PDB entry 7VXZ | electron microscopy, 3.19 A resolution | chains A and B of the 5 polymer chains in the assembly

== Chain A ==
Molecule: Capsid protein VP1
From: Coxsackievirus B3
UniProt: P03313 (POLG_CXB3N); residues 1-284 here correspond to UniProt positions 571-854 (UniProt number = residue number + 570)
Chain sequence (284 residues; row label = number of the first residue in the row):
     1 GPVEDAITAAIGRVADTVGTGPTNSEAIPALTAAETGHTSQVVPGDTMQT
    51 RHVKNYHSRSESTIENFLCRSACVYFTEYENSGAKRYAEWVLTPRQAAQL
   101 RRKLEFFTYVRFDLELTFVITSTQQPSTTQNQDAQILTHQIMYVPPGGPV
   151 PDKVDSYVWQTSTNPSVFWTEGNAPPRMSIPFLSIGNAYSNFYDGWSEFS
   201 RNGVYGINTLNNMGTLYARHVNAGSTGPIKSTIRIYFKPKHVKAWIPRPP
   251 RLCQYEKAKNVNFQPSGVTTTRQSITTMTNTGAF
Disordered / not traced: 1-12, 281-284
Construct notes: conflict Glu-80 (Lys650 in P03313)
UniProt features mapped onto this chain:
  - site: Thr-281, Gly-282 (Cleavage)
From the paper describing this entry:
  - conformationally variable residues (loop rearrangement): Asn-211, Asn-212, Met-213

== Chain B ==
Molecule: Capsid protein VP2
From: Coxsackievirus B3
UniProt: P03313 (POLG_CXB3N); residues 1-263 here correspond to UniProt positions 70-332 (UniProt number = residue number + 69)
Chain sequence (263 residues; row label = number of the first residue in the row):
     1 SPTVEECGYSDRARSITLGNSTITTQECANVVVGYGVWPDYLKDSEATAE
    51 DQPTQPDVATCRFYTLDSVQWQKTSPGWWWKLPDALSNLGLFGQNMQYHY
   101 LGRTGYTVHVQCNASKFHQGCLLVVCVPEAEMGCATLDNTPSSAELLGGD
   151 SAKEFADKPVASGSNKLVQRVVYNAGMGVGVGNLTIFPHQWINLRTNNSA
   201 TIVMPYTNSVPMDNMFRHNNVTLMVIPFVPLDYCPGSTTYVPITVTIAPM
   251 CAEYNGLRLAGHQ
Disordered / not traced: 1-7, 263
Construct notes: conflict Ser-151 (Thr220 in P03313)
UniProt features mapped onto this chain:
  - site: Gln-263 (Cleavage)

== Chain A / chain B interface ==
Contacting residue pairs - 99 pairs, chain A then chain B:
  Ala-34(A) with Trp-191(B)
  Glu-35(A) with Gln-190(B); Trp-191(B), hydrogen bond (backbone-backbone); Asn-193(B); Thr-196(B); Asn-197(B)
  Thr-36(A) with Ala-29(B); Val-32(B)
  Thr-108(A) with Glu-129(B)
  Tyr-109(A) with Glu-129(B), hydrogen bond; Thr-207(B); Asn-208(B); Ser-209(B)
  Asn-187(A) with Ser-209(B); Pro-211(B)
  Ala-188(A) with Ser-209(B)
  Ser-190(A) with Ser-209(B), hydrogen bond
  Phe-192(A) with Glu-129(B); Glu-131(B)
  Tyr-193(A) with Glu-129(B); Glu-131(B), hydrogen bond (backbone-side chain); Arg-217(B); His-218(B)
  Asp-194(A) with Lys-81(B); Glu-129(B), hydrogen bond (backbone-side chain); Ala-130(B); His-218(B), hydrogen bond (backbone-side chain); Asn-219(B), hydrogen bond (backbone-backbone); Thr-222(B)
  Gly-195(A) with Arg-217(B)
  Trp-196(A) with Ser-143(B); Leu-147(B), hydrophobic; Arg-217(B), hydrogen bond (backbone-backbone)
  Ser-197(A) with Arg-217(B), hydrogen bond (backbone-side chain)
  Glu-198(A) with Arg-217(B)
  Phe-199(A) with Asn-214(B); Arg-217(B); His-262(B)
  Arg-201(A) with Ser-143(B); Leu-147(B); Phe-216(B), hydrogen bond (side chain-backbone)
  Val-204(A) with Thr-140(B)
  Tyr-205(A) with Ala-130(B); Glu-131(B); Met-132(B), hydrogen bond (side chain-backbone); Thr-140(B); Pro-141(B); Leu-146(B), hydrophobic
  Gly-206(A) with Glu-131(B)
  Ile-246(A) with Tyr-35(B); Pro-128(B), hydrophobic; Thr-207(B)
  Pro-247(A) with Ile-186(B); Phe-187(B)
  Arg-248(A) with Pro-128(B), hydrogen bond (side chain-backbone); Glu-129(B), hydrogen bond (side chain-backbone); Phe-187(B)
  Pro-249(A) with Val-179(B); Asn-183(B); Ile-186(B); Phe-187(B)
  Pro-250(A) with Val-179(B); Asn-183(B)
  Arg-251(A) with Met-177(B); Gly-178(B)
  Leu-252(A) with Asn-174(B); Gly-178(B), hydrogen bond (backbone-backbone); Val-179(B), hydrophobic; Gly-180(B)
  Cys-253(A) with Asn-174(B), hydrogen bond; Gly-178(B)
  Glu-256(A) with Leu-137(B)
  Lys-257(A) with Leu-137(B); Asp-138(B), salt bridge
  Asn-260(A) with Asn-139(B), hydrogen bond (side chain-backbone); Thr-140(B)
  Val-261(A) with Glu-131(B); Met-132(B); Gly-133(B)
  Asn-262(A) with Gly-133(B); Cys-134(B), hydrogen bond (side chain-backbone); Leu-137(B); Asp-138(B); Asn-139(B), hydrogen bond (side chain-backbone)
  Phe-263(A) with Leu-137(B); Gln-169(B); Val-171(B), hydrophobic; Asn-174(B); Gly-176(B); Met-177(B); Gly-178(B)
  Gln-264(A) with Leu-137(B)
  Pro-265(A) with Pro-159(B), hydrophobic; Val-171(B), hydrophobic; Tyr-173(B); Asn-174(B)
  Ser-266(A) with Tyr-173(B); Asn-174(B), hydrogen bond (backbone-side chain)
  Val-268(A) with Tyr-173(B), hydrophobic
Other interface residues (no listed pair), chain A (43 interface residues in all): Gly-37, Gly-186, Ser-200, Leu-210, Lys-259
Other interface residues (no listed pair), chain B (56 interface residues in all): Asn-30, Asp-84, Tyr-100, Val-127, Ser-142, Leu-184, His-189, Val-210

== Overview ==
The interface between chain A and chain B involves 43 residues on one side and 56 on the other; the contacts
include 19 hydrogen bonds and 1 salt bridge. Polar contacts include Lys-257(A)/Asp-138(B),
Tyr-109(A)/Glu-129(B) and Ser-190(A)/Ser-209(B). From the paper: conformational variability at Asn-211(A),
Asn-212(A) and Met-213(A).
Chain A is Capsid protein VP1 and chain B is Capsid protein VP2, both from Coxsackievirus B3; the structure,
Coxsackievirus B3 at pH7.4 (VP3-234Q) incubation with coxsackievirus and adenovirus receptor for 20min, was
determined by electron microscopy (same publication as 7VXH, 7VY0, 7VY5, 7VY6, 7VYK, 7VYL and 3 further
entries).
